2UXD - chains A and L of the 23 polymer chains in the assembly; structure by X-ray diffraction, 3.20 A resolution.

# Chain A
Molecule: 16S ribosomal RNA
Organism: Thermus thermophilus
Sequence (1523 nucleotides; each row starts with the number of its first residue; note: 57 numbers in that range are skipped by the numbering (no residue carries them; nothing is unmodelled there); a row labelled like 76A-76B holds insertion residues (76A, then the next letters in order); numbering starts at 0):
     0 UUUG
    4A U
     5 UGGAGAGUUU GAUCCUGGCU CAGGGUGAAC GCUGGCGGCG UGCCUAAGAC AUGCAAGUCG
    65 UGCGGG
    73 C
    76 C
76A-76B GC
    77 GGGGUUUU
    88 ACUCCG
    95 UGGUC
   101 AGCGGCGGAC GGGUGAGUAA CGCGUGGGU
  129A G
   130 ACCUACCCGG AAGAGGGGGA CAACCCGGGG AAACUCGGGC UAAUCCCCCA UGUGGACCCG
   190 C
190A-190L CCCUUGGGGUGU
   191 GUCCAAAGGG CUUU
   216 GCCCGCUUCC GGAUGGGCCC GCGUCCCAUC AGCUAGUUGG UGGGGUAAUG GCCCACCAAG
   276 GCGACGACGG GUAGCCGGUC UGAGAGGAUG GCCGGCCACA GGGGCACUGA GACACGGGCC
   336 CCACUCCUAC GGGAGGCAGC AGUUAGGAAU CUUCCGCAAU GGGCGCAAGC CUGACGGAGC
   396 GACGCCGCUU GGAGGAAGAA GCCCUUCGGG GUGUAAACUC CUGA
   441 ACCCGGGACG AAACCCCCGA C
   474 G
474A-474B AG
   475 GGGACUGACG GUACCGGG
   494 GUA
  497D A
   498 UAGCGCCGGC CAACUCCGUG CCAGCAGCCG CGGUAAUACG GAGGGCGCGA GCGUUACCCG
   558 GAUUCACUGG GCGUAAAGGG CGUGUAGGCG GCCUGGGGCG UCCCAUGUGA AAGACCACGG
   618 CUCAACCGUG GGGGAGCGUG GGAUACGCUC AGGCUAGACG GUGGGAGAGG GUGGUGGAAU
   678 UCCCGGAGUA GCGGUGAAAU GCGCAGAUAC CGGGAGGAAC GCCGAUGGCG AAGGCAGCCA
   738 CCUGGUCCAC CCGUGACGCU GAGGCGCGAA AGCGUGGGGA GCAAACCGGA UUAGAUACCC
   798 GGGUAGUCCA CGCCCUAAAC GAUGCGCGCU AGGUCUCUGG GUCU
   848 CCUGGGGGCC GAAGCUAACG CGUUAAGCGC GCCGCCUGGG GAGUACGGCC GCAAGGCUGA
   908 AACUCAAAGG AAUUGACGGG GGCCCGCACA AGCGGUGGAG CAUGUGGUUU AAUUCGAAGC
   968 AACGCGAAGA ACCUUACCAG GCCUUGACAU GCUA
 1001A G
  1002 GGAAA
 1006A C
  1007 CCGGGUGAAA GCCUGGGGUG CCCC
1030A-1030D GCGA
  1031 GGGGAGCCCU AGCACAGGUG CUGCAUGGCC GUCGUCAGCU CGUGCCGUGA GGUGUUGGGU
  1091 UAAGUCCCGC AACGAGCGCA ACCCCCGCCG UUAGUUGCCA GCGGUUCGGC CGGGCACUCU
  1151 AACGGGACUG CCCGCG
  1168 A
 1168A A
  1169 A
  1171 GCGGGAGGAA GGAGGGGACG ACGUCUGGUC AGCAUGGCCC UUACGGCCUG GGCGACACAC
  1231 GUGCUACAAU GCCCACUACA AAGCGAUGCC ACCCGGCAAC GGGGAGCUAA UCGCAAAAAG
  1291 GUGGGCCCAG UUCGGAUUGG GGUCUGCAAC CCGACCCCAU GAAGCCGGAA UCGCUAGUAA
  1351 UCGCGGAUCA GCC
 1363A A
  1364 UGCCGCGGUG AAUACGUUCC CGGGCCUUGU ACACACCGCC CGUCACGCCA UGGGAGCGGG
  1424 CUCUACCCGA AGUCGCCGGG
  1446 AG
  1452 C
  1459 C
1459A-1459G UACGGGC
  1460 AGGCGCCGAG GGUAGGGCCC GUGACUGGGG CGAAGUCGUA ACAAGGUAGC UGUACCGGAA
  1520 GGUGCGGCUG GAUCAC
 1536C C
  1537 UCCUUUCU
Disordered / not traced: 0-3, 4A, 76A-76B, 95, 129A, 190A-190L, 441, 459, 474A-474B, 478, 497D, 1168A, 1459A-1459G, 1535, 1536C, 1537-1538
Metal / ion sites: Mg2+ site 1: U12, G21; Mg2+ site 2 near G21 (its only coordinating residue here); Mg2+ site 3: G107, A325; Mg2+ site 4: C121, G124, U125, G236; Mg2+ site 5 near G126 (its only coordinating residue here); Mg2+ site 6: U182, G183; K+ site 1: G293, U304, G305; K+ site 2 near G297 (its only coordinating residue here); Mg2+ site 7 near G324 (its only coordinating residue here); Mg2+ site 8 near C352 (its only coordinating residue here); Mg2+ site 9 near G362 (its only coordinating residue here); Mg2+ site 10: A509, A510; 25 more Mg2+ sites not listed
Residues lining bound ligands: paromomycin (PAR): G1405, U1406, C1407, A1408, C1409, C1490, G1491, A1492, A1493, G1494, U1495, C1496

# Chain L
Molecule: Ribosomal protein S12
Organism: Thermus thermophilus
UniProtKB: Q5SHN3 (RS12_THET8); residues 5-135 here correspond to UniProt positions 1-131 (UniProt number = residue number - 4)
Chain sequence (135 residues; each row starts with the number of its first residue):
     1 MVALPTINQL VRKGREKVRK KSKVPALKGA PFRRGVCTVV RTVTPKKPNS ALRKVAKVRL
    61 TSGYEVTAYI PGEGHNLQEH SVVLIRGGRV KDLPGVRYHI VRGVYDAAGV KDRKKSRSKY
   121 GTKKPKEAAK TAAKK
Disordered / not traced: 1-4, 130-135

# How chain A and chain L interact
Pairs across the interface - 134 pairs, chain A then chain L:
  U24(A) with Lys23(L), salt bridge to the phosphate
  A32(A) with Pro31(L), base contact
  A33(A) with Phe32(L), base contact
  C34(A) with Phe32(L), sugar contact; Val101(L), sugar contact; Val104(L), phosphate contact
  G35(A) with Gly103(L), phosphate contact; Val104(L), phosphate contact; Arg117(L), sugar contact; Ser118(L), hydrogen bond to the sugar; Gly121(L), sugar contact
  C36(A) with Arg117(L), hydrogen bond to the sugar; Ser118(L), sugar contact; Thr122(L), sugar contact; Lys123(L), salt bridge to the phosphate; Lys124(L), hydrogen bond to the phosphate
  U37(A) with Lys123(L), phosphate contact; Lys124(L), hydrogen bond to the phosphate
  U49(A) with Lys28(L), hydrogen bond to the sugar
  G302(A) with Lys17(L), phosphate contact
  A303(A) with Lys17(L), salt bridge to the phosphate
  G362(A) with Arg33(L), hydrogen bond to the phosphate; Arg34(L), salt bridge to the phosphate; Thr61(L), phosphate contact
  A363(A) with Lys28(L), base contact; Ala30(L), base contact; Pro31(L), base contact; Phe32(L), sugar contact; Arg33(L), salt bridge to the phosphate; Arg34(L), salt bridge to the phosphate; Thr61(L), hydrogen bond to the phosphate; Leu84(L), sugar contact; Tyr105(L), sugar contact
  A364(A) with Lys28(L), base contact
  C501(A) with Arg117(L), salt bridge to the phosphate; Ser118(L), phosphate contact; Lys124(L), salt bridge to the phosphate
  G502(A) with Lys115(L), phosphate contact; Ser116(L), phosphate contact; Arg117(L), hydrogen bond to the phosphate; Ser118(L), hydrogen bond to the phosphate; Lys119(L), hydrogen bond to the phosphate
  C503(A) with Lys115(L), base contact; Ser116(L), hydrogen bond to the phosphate; Lys119(L), salt bridge to the phosphate
  C504(A) with Lys115(L), base contact
  C518(A) with Ser50(L), hydrogen bond to the sugar
  C519(A) with Ser50(L), hydrogen bond to the phosphate; Ala51(L), phosphate contact
  A520(A) with Ala51(L), phosphate contact; Leu52(L), hydrogen bond to the phosphate; Lys54(L), salt bridge to the phosphate; Glu73(L), hydrogen bond to the sugar
  G521(A) with Asn49(L), base contact; Leu52(L), phosphate contact; Arg53(L), hydrogen bond to the base; Lys54(L), salt bridge to the phosphate; Gly72(L), phosphate contact; Glu73(L), phosphate contact
  C522(A) with Asn49(L), hydrogen bond to the base; Arg53(L), base contact; Tyr69(L), hydrogen bond to the phosphate; Gly72(L), hydrogen bond to the phosphate; Tyr120(L), hydrogen bond to the phosphate
  A523(A) with Arg53(L), base contact; Val90(L), base contact; Lys91(L), base contact; Asp92(L), hydrogen bond to the base; Tyr120(L), phosphate contact
  C526(A) with Lys91(L), salt bridge to the phosphate
  G527(A) with Asn49(L), base contact
  C528(A) with Asn49(L), hydrogen bond to the base
  G529(A) with Asn49(L), hydrogen bond to the base; Ser50(L), hydrogen bond to the base; Ala51(L), base contact
  G537(A) with Glu73(L), sugar contact; Arg113(L), salt bridge to the phosphate
  G538(A) with Arg113(L), salt bridge to the phosphate; Lys114(L), hydrogen bond to the phosphate; Lys115(L), hydrogen bond to the phosphate
  A539(A) with Lys114(L), phosphate contact
  G550(A) with Lys119(L), sugar contact
  U551(A) with Phe32(L), base contact; Arg86(L), sugar contact
  U552(A) with Pro31(L), hydrogen bond to the sugar; Arg86(L), hydrogen bond to the sugar; Gly87(L), phosphate contact
  A553(A) with Val24(L), phosphate contact; Gly29(L), hydrogen bond to the sugar; Pro31(L), sugar contact
  C554(A) with Ser22(L), hydrogen bond to the phosphate
  C562(A) with Arg15(L), base contact; Glu16(L), hydrogen bond to the base; Val18(L), base contact
  A563(A) with Arg15(L), base contact
  C564(A) with Leu10(L), phosphate contact; Arg15(L), salt bridge to the phosphate
  G567(A) with Pro5(L), base contact; Arg15(L), hydrogen bond to the base
  G568(A) with Pro5(L), base contact
  G585(A) with Asn8(L), sugar contact
  C879(A) with Thr6(L), base contact; Asn8(L), phosphate contact
  C880(A) with Thr6(L), hydrogen bond to the phosphate; Asn8(L), hydrogen bond to the phosphate; Gln9(L), phosphate contact; Arg12(L), salt bridge to the phosphate
  G881(A) with Gln9(L), hydrogen bond to the phosphate; Arg12(L), salt bridge to the phosphate
  C882(A) with Pro5(L), base contact
  U884(A) with Arg15(L), base contact
  A908(A) with Lys21(L), hydrogen bond to the phosphate
  A909(A) with Lys21(L), salt bridge to the phosphate
  C910(A) with Arg97(L), salt bridge to the phosphate
  U911(A) with Arg89(L), salt bridge to the phosphate; Gly95(L), phosphate contact; Arg97(L), phosphate contact
  C912(A) with Lys46(L), salt bridge to the phosphate; Lys47(L), hydrogen bond to the phosphate; Pro94(L), phosphate contact
  A913(A) with Lys46(L), salt bridge to the phosphate; Lys47(L), salt bridge to the phosphate; Lys91(L), salt bridge to the phosphate
  C1411(A) with Arg41(L), hydrogen bond to the phosphate; Lys57(L), phosphate contact
  C1412(A) with Arg41(L), salt bridge to the phosphate; Lys57(L), salt bridge to the phosphate
  C1490(A) with Pro94(L), sugar contact
  G1491(A) with Thr44(L), hydrogen bond to the sugar; Lys46(L), phosphate contact; Lys47(L), phosphate contact
  A1492(A) with Lys46(L), phosphate contact; Lys47(L), hydrogen bond to the phosphate; Ser50(L), hydrogen bond to the base
Interface residues without a listed pair, chain A (62 interface residues in all): C23, G500, C536, A559, C883
Interface residues without a listed pair, chain L (71 interface residues in all): Ile7, Lys13, Lys20, Pro45, Pro48, Pro71, Gly74, Leu93, Asp112

# Overview
62 residues of chain A and 71 residues of chain L are in contact, with 41 hydrogen bonds and 26 salt bridges.
Polar contacts include G521(A)-Arg53(L), C522(A)-Asn49(L) and A523(A)-Asp92(L). Bound to chain A: paromomycin.
U12(A) and G21(A) coordinate Mg2+ site 1.
Chain A is 16S ribosomal RNA and chain L is Ribosomal protein S12, both from Thermus thermophilus; the
structure, Crystal structure of an extended tRNA anticodon stem loop in complex with its cognate mRNA CGGG
..., was determined by X-ray diffraction (same publication as 2UXB and 2UXC).
